PDB entry 9BGE | electron microscopy, 4.20 A resolution (low resolution: residue-level contacts below are approximate; hydrogen-bond / salt-bridge calls are withheld) | chains B and C of the 9 polymer chains in the assembly

Chain B (and C):
Name: 426c.WITO.TM.SOSIP
Organism: Human immunodeficiency virus 1
Notes: chain C of this document is another copy of the same molecule, construct and numbering; everything in this record applies to it too
Amino-acid sequence (619 residues; row label = number of the first residue in the row; note: 31 numbers in that range are skipped by the numbering (no residue carries them; nothing is unmodelled there); a row labelled like 503A-503Q holds insertion residues (503A, then the next letters in order)):
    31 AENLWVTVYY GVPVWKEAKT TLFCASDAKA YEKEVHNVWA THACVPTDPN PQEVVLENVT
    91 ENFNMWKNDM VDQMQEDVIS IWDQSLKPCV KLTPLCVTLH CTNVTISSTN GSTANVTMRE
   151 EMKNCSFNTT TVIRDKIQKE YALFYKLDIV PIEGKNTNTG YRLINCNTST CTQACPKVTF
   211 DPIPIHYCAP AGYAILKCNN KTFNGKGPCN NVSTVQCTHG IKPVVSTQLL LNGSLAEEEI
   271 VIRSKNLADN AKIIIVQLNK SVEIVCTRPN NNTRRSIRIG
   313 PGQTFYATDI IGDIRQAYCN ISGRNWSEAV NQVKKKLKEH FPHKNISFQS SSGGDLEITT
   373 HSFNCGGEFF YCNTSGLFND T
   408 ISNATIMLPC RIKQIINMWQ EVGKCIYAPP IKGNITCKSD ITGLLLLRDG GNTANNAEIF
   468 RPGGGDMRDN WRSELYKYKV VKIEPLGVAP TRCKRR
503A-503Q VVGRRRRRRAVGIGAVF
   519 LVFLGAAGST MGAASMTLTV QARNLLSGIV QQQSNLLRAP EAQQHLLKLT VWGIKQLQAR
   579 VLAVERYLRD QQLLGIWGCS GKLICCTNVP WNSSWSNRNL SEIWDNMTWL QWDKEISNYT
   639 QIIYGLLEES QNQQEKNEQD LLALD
Disordered / not traced: 31-32, 58-64, 138-147, 503A-503Q, 549-568, 663
Cystine bridges: Cys54-Cys74, Cys119-Cys205, Cys126-Cys196, Cys131-Cys155, Cys201-Cys432, Cys218-Cys247, Cys228-Cys239, Cys296-Cys331, Cys377-Cys444, Cys384-Cys417, Cys500-Cys604, Cys597-Cys603
Covalent attachments: N-acetylglucosamine (NAG) linked to Asn88, Asn197, Asn230, Asn241, Asn262, Asn289, Asn301, Asn332, Asn337, Asn357, Asn385, Asn410, Asn441, Asn610, Asn636

How chain B and chain C interact:
Residue-residue contacts - 33 pairs, chain B then chain C:
  Pro124(B) - Arg164(C)
  Cys126(B) - Ile163(C)
  Cys126(B) - Arg164(C)
  Thr128(B) - Ile163(C)
  Lys185(B) - Lys166(C)
  Cys196(B) - Val162(C)
  Cys196(B) - Pro313(C)
  Asn197(B) - Val162(C)
  Asn197(B) - Arg308(C)
  Thr198(B) - Arg308(C)
  Thr198(B) - Gly314(C)
  Ser199(B) - Pro313(C)
  Thr200(B) - Pro313(C)
  Glu583(B) - Ser545(C)
  Glu583(B) - Val548(C)
  Leu586(B) - Tyr585(C)
  Arg587(B) - Arg541(C)
  Arg587(B) - Leu544(C)
  Arg587(B) - Ser545(C)
  Gln590(B) - Arg541(C)
  Gln590(B) - Tyr585(C)
  Glu646(B) - Thr537(C)
  Asn650(B) - Met534(C)
  Glu653(B) - Lys600(C)
  Glu653(B) - Leu601(C)
  Glu653(B) - Ile602(C)
  Gln657(B) - Ile602(C)
  Leu660(B) - Cys500(C)
  Ala661(B) - Thr498(C)
  Ala661(B) - Arg499(C)
  Ala661(B) - Cys500(C)
  Leu662(B) - Arg499(C)
  Leu662(B) - Cys500(C)
Other interface residues (no listed pair), chain B (27 interface residues in all): Val127, Arg192, Val579, Leu580, Ile594, Lys654, Glu656
Other interface residues (no listed pair), chain C (28 interface residues in all): Lys501, Ala540, Gly546, Ile547, Leu575, Arg578, Val579, Leu586

Overview:
Chain B and chain C form an interface of 27 and 28 residues respectively. N-acetylglucosamine is covalently
linked to Asn88(B), Asn197(B), Asn230(B), Asn241(B), Asn262(B) and Asn289(B) and 9 more.
Chain B and chain C are both 426c.WITO.TM.SOSIP (Human immunodeficiency virus 1); the structure, Cryo-EM
structure of mAb8-24 bound to 426c.WITO.TM.SOSIP, was determined by electron microscopy, deposited together
with 9B44.
